PDB entry 2XFO | X-ray diffraction, 2.10 A resolution | chains A and B

Chain A (and B):
Name: Amine oxidase [flavin-containing] B
Organism: Homo sapiens
Notes: EC 1.4.3.4; chain B of this document is another copy of the same molecule, construct and numbering; everything in this record applies to it too
UniProt: P27338 (AOFB_HUMAN); residue numbers follow UniProt; this construct covers 1-520
Chain sequence (520 residues; row label = number of the first residue in the row):
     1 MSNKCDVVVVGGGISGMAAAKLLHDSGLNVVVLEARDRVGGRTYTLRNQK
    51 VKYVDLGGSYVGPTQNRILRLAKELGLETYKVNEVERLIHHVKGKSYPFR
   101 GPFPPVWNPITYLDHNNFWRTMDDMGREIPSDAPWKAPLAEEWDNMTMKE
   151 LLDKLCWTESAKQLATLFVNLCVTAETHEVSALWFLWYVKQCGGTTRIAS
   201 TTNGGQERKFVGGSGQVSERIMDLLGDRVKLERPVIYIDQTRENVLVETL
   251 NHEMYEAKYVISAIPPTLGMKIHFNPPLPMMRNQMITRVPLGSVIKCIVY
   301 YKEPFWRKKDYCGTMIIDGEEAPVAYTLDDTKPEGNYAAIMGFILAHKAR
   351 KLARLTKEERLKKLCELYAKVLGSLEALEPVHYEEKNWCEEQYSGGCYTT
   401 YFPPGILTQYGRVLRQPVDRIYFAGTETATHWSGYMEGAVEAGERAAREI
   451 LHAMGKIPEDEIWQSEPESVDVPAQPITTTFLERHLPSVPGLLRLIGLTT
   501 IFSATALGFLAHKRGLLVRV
Disordered / not traced: 1-2, 502-520 (chain B: 1-2, 497-520)
Construct notes: engineered mutation Ala199 (Ile in P27338)
Covalent attachments: compound FA8 linked to Cys397
Residues lining bound ligands:
  - 3-phenylpropanal / FA8: Val10, Gly11, Gly12, Gly13, Ile14, Ser15, Gly16, Leu33, Glu34, Ala35, Arg36, Gly40, Gly41, Arg42, Thr43, Leu56, Gly57, Gly58, Ser59, Tyr60, Cys172, Tyr188, Gln206, Arg233, Pro234, Val235, Ala263, Ile264, Pro265, Leu268, Lys271, Ile272, Val294, Lys296, Phe343, Trp388, Tyr393, Tyr398, Gly425, Thr426, Gly434, Tyr435, Met436, Ala439
  - 2-(2-benzofuranyl)-2-imidazoline (XCG): Glu84, Leu88, Gly101, Pro102, Phe103, Trp119, Leu164, Leu167, Phe168, Leu171, Ala199, Ser200, Thr201, Gln206, Thr314, Ile316, Tyr326
Curated features (UniProtKB/Swiss-Prot):
  - site (Important for catalytic activity): Cys156, Cys365, His382
  - modified residue: Ser2 (N-acetylserine), Lys52 (N6-acetyllysine), Cys397 (S-8alpha-FAD cysteine)
  - mutagenesis: Cys5 (C5S: No loss of activity), Cys156 (C156S: Complete loss of activity), Thr158 (T158A: Dramatic loss of activity), Cys172 (C172S: No loss of activity), Cys192 (C192S: No loss of activity), Cys297 (C297S: No loss of activity), Cys312 (C312S: No loss of activity), Cys365 (C365S: Complete loss of activity), His382 (H382R: Significant loss of activity), Lys386 (K386M: No loss of activity), Cys389 (C389A: Complete loss of activity; C389S: No loss of activity), Ser394 (S394A: No loss of activity), 1 further mutagenesis entry in UniProt
What the authors report for this chain:
  - mutagenesis - I199A (58 +/- 6 mum): decreased binding to 2-(2-benzofuranyl)-2-imidazoline
  - specificity-determining residues: Ile316 (by similarity / conservation)

Interface between chain A and chain B:
Pairs across the interface (91; chain A residue first):
  Asn145(A) - Lys149(B)
  Asn145(A) - His178(B)  hydrogen bond
  Lys149(A) - Asn145(B)
  Glu150(A) - Glu150(B)
  His178(A) - Asn145(B)  hydrogen bond
  His178(A) - Pro404(B)
  His178(A) - Gly405(B)
  Glu179(A) - Pro404(B)
  Pro234(A) - His273(B)
  Val235(A) - His273(B)
  Ile236(A) - Ile236(B)  hydrophobic
  Ile236(A) - His273(B)
  Tyr237(A) - Leu250(B)  hydrophobic
  Glu248(A) - His252(B)  salt bridge
  Leu250(A) - Tyr237(B)  hydrophobic
  His252(A) - Glu248(B)  salt bridge
  His252(A) - His252(B)
  Thr267(A) - Met270(B)
  Leu268(A) - Met270(B)  hydrophobic
  Met270(A) - Thr267(B)
  Met270(A) - Leu268(B)  hydrophobic
  Met270(A) - Met270(B)  hydrophobic
  Met270(A) - Lys271(B)  hydrogen bond (backbone-side chain)
  Lys271(A) - Met270(B)  hydrogen bond (side chain-backbone)
  Lys271(A) - Ile272(B)  hydrogen bond (side chain-backbone)
  Lys271(A) - His273(B)  hydrogen bond (backbone-side chain)
  Ile272(A) - Lys271(B)  hydrogen bond (backbone-side chain)
  Ile272(A) - Gln392(B)
  His273(A) - Pro234(B)
  His273(A) - Val235(B)
  His273(A) - Lys271(B)  hydrogen bond (side chain-backbone)
  His273(A) - Gln392(B)
  His273(A) - Tyr393(B)  hydrogen bond
  Phe274(A) - Gln392(B)  hydrogen bond (backbone-side chain)
  Met280(A) - Ala353(B)  hydrophobic
  Met280(A) - Asn387(B)  hydrogen bond
  Met280(A) - Cys389(B)  hydrophobic
  Met280(A) - Glu390(B)
  Met281(A) - Arg350(B)
  Asn283(A) - Cys389(B)  hydrogen bond (side chain-backbone)
  Asn283(A) - Glu390(B)
  Asn283(A) - Glu391(B)  hydrogen bond (side chain-backbone)
  Asn283(A) - Gln392(B)
  Gln284(A) - Leu291(B)
  Gln284(A) - Gly292(B)  hydrogen bond (side chain-backbone)
  Gln284(A) - Ser293(B)  hydrogen bond
  Gln284(A) - Cys389(B)  hydrogen bond
  Gln284(A) - Gly395(B)  hydrogen bond (side chain-backbone)
  Gln284(A) - Gly396(B)
  Thr287(A) - Thr267(B)
  Thr287(A) - Thr287(B)
  Thr287(A) - Pro290(B)
  Arg288(A) - Pro290(B)
  Arg288(A) - Leu291(B)  hydrogen bond (side chain-backbone)
  Arg288(A) - Ser293(B)
  Arg288(A) - Tyr401(B)
  Pro290(A) - Thr287(B)
  Pro290(A) - Arg288(B)
  Leu291(A) - Gln284(B)
  Leu291(A) - Arg288(B)  hydrogen bond (backbone-side chain)
  Gly292(A) - Gln284(B)  hydrogen bond (backbone-side chain)
  Ser293(A) - Gln284(B)  hydrogen bond
  Ser293(A) - Arg288(B)  hydrogen bond
  Ser293(A) - Tyr410(B)
  His347(A) - Gln409(B)
  Arg350(A) - Met281(B)
  Arg350(A) - Gln409(B)  hydrogen bond
  Arg350(A) - Tyr410(B)  hydrogen bond
  Ala353(A) - Met280(B)  hydrophobic
  Asn387(A) - Met280(B)
  Cys389(A) - Met280(B)  hydrophobic
  Cys389(A) - Asn283(B)  hydrogen bond (backbone-side chain)
  Cys389(A) - Gln284(B)  hydrogen bond
  Glu390(A) - Met280(B)
  Glu390(A) - Asn283(B)
  Glu391(A) - Asn283(B)  hydrogen bond (backbone-side chain)
  Gln392(A) - Ile272(B)
  Gln392(A) - His273(B)
  Gln392(A) - Phe274(B)  hydrogen bond (side chain-backbone)
  Gln392(A) - Asn283(B)
  Tyr393(A) - His273(B)  hydrogen bond
  Gly395(A) - Gln284(B)  hydrogen bond (backbone-side chain)
  Gly396(A) - Gln284(B)
  Tyr401(A) - Arg288(B)
  Pro404(A) - His178(B)
  Pro404(A) - Glu179(B)
  Gly405(A) - His178(B)
  Gln409(A) - His347(B)
  Gln409(A) - Arg350(B)  hydrogen bond
  Tyr410(A) - Ser293(B)  hydrogen bond
  Tyr410(A) - Arg350(B)  hydrogen bond
Other interface residues (no listed pair), chain A (52 interface residues in all): Thr147, Met254, Pro277, Leu278, Val289, Pro403, Ile406
Other interface residues (no listed pair), chain B (51 interface residues in all): Thr147, Pro277, Val289, Ala349, Pro403, Ile406

Overview:
The interface between chain A and chain B involves 52 residues on one side and 51 on the other, with 33
hydrogen bonds and 2 salt bridges. Among the polar pairs are Glu248(A)-His252(B), Asn145(A)-His178(B) and
Met270(A)-Lys271(B). The paper reports that I199A of chain A reduces binding to
2-(2-benzofuranyl)-2-imidazoline; the specificity determinant Ile316(A).
Chain A and chain B are both Amine oxidase [flavin-containing] B (Homo sapiens); the structure,
tranylcypromine-inhibited human monoamine oxidase B Ile199Ala mutant in complex with
2-(2-benzofuranyl)-2-imidazoline, was determined by X-ray diffraction (same publication as 2XFN, 2XFP, 2XFQ
and 2XFU).
